Entry 6LY9 (electron microscopy, 3.93 A resolution); this record covers chains N and Y of the 16 polymer chains in the assembly.

# Chain N
Protein: V-type ATP synthase subunit I
Source organism: Thermus thermophilus HB8
UniProt: Q5SIT6 (Q5SIT6_THET8); residue numbers follow UniProt; this construct covers 1-652
Chain sequence (652 residues; row label = number of the first residue in the row):
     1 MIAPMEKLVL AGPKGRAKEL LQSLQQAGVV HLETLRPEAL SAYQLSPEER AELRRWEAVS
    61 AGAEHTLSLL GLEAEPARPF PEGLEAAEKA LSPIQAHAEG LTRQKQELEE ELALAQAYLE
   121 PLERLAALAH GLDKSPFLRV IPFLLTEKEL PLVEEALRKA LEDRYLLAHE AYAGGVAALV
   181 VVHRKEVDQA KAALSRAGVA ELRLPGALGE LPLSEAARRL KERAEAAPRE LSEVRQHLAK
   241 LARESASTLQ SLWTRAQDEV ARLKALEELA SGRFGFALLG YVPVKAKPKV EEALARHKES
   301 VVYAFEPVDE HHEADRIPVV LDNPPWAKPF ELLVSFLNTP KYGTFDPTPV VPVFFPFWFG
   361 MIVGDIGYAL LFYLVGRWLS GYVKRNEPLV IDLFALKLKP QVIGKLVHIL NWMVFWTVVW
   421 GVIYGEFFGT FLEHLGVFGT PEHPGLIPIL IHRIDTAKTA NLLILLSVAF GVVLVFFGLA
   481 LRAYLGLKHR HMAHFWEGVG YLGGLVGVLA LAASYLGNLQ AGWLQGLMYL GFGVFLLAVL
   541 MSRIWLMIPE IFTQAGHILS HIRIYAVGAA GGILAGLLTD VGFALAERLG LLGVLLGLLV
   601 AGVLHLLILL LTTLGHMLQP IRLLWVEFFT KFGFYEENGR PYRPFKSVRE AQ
Not modelled in the structure: 1-3
Reported in the primary citation:
  - conformationally variable residues (helix shift): Leu119, Ala246

# Chain Y
Protein: V-type ATP synthase, subunit K
Source organism: Thermus thermophilus HB8
UniProt: Q5SIT7 (Q5SIT7_THET8); residues -18 to 80 here correspond to UniProt positions 1-99 (UniProt number = residue number + 19)
Chain sequence (99 residues; numbered -18 to 80; the number before each row is that of its first residue; numbers below 1 keep their minus sign (Met-18 is residue -18)):
   -18 MKKLLVTVLL AVFGALAFAA EEAAASGGLD RGLIAVGMGL AVGLAALGTG VAQARIGAAG
    42 VGAIAEDRSN FGTALIFLLL PETLVIFGLL IAFILNGRL
Not modelled in the structure: -18 to 7

# How chain N and chain Y interact
Pairs across the interface - 26 pairs, chain N then chain Y:
  Asp392(N) - Arg49(Y)  hydrogen bond (backbone-side chain)
  Leu393(N) - Arg49(Y)
  Leu393(N) - Phe52(Y)
  Phe394(N) - Arg49(Y)
  Phe394(N) - Ser50(Y)
  Phe394(N) - Phe52(Y)  hydrophobic
  Ala395(N) - Arg49(Y)
  Thr456(N) - Phe74(Y)  hydrogen bond (side chain-backbone)
  Thr456(N) - Gly78(Y)
  Ile562(N) - Leu71(Y)  hydrophobic
  Arg563(N) - Phe68(Y)
  Tyr565(N) - Leu71(Y)  hydrophobic
  Ala566(N) - Ile67(Y)
  Ala566(N) - Leu71(Y)  hydrophobic
  Val567(N) - Ile67(Y)  hydrophobic
  Ala570(N) - Ile67(Y)  hydrophobic
  Ala570(N) - Phe74(Y)  hydrophobic
  Ile573(N) - Phe74(Y)  hydrophobic
  Leu614(N) - Leu60(Y)  hydrophobic
  Gly615(N) - Glu63(Y)
  Leu618(N) - Ile57(Y)
  Leu618(N) - Leu60(Y)  hydrophobic
  Leu618(N) - Leu61(Y)  hydrophobic
  Gln619(N) - Leu60(Y)
  Arg622(N) - Leu61(Y)
  Trp625(N) - Ile57(Y)  hydrophobic
Other interface residues (no listed pair), chain N (20 interface residues in all): Ala457, Leu611
Other interface residues (no listed pair), chain Y (15 interface residues in all): Leu56, Thr64, Leu70
Interface features reported in the paper:
  - pairs named by the authors: Asp392(N)-Arg49(Y), Leu393(N)-Arg49(Y), Gln619(N)-Glu63(Y)

# Summary
20 residues of chain N and 15 residues of chain Y are in contact; the contacts include 2 hydrogen bonds. Polar
contacts include Asp392(N)-Arg49(Y) and Thr456(N)-Phe74(Y). The paper describes contacts between Asp392(N) and
Arg49(Y), Leu393(N) and Arg49(Y) and Gln619(N) and Glu63(Y). From the paper: conformational variability at
Leu119(N) and Ala246(N).
Here chain N is V-type ATP synthase subunit I and chain Y is V-type ATP synthase, subunit K, both from Thermus
thermophilus HB8. Entry 6LY9 (The membrane-embedded Vo domain of V/A-ATPase from Thermus thermophilus) was
determined by electron microscopy together with 6LY8 from the same study.
